9EYJ - chains B and D of the 3 polymer chains in the assembly; structure by electron microscopy, 2.97 A resolution.

== Chain B ==
Protein: SMODS-associated and fused to various effectors domain-containing protein
Organism: Candidatus Cloacimonas acidaminovorans
UniProtKB: B0VHB4 (B0VHB4_CLOAI); residues 2-506 here = UniProt positions 2-506
Sequence (549 residues; row label = number of the first residue in the row; numbers below 1 keep their minus sign (Met-42 is residue -42)):
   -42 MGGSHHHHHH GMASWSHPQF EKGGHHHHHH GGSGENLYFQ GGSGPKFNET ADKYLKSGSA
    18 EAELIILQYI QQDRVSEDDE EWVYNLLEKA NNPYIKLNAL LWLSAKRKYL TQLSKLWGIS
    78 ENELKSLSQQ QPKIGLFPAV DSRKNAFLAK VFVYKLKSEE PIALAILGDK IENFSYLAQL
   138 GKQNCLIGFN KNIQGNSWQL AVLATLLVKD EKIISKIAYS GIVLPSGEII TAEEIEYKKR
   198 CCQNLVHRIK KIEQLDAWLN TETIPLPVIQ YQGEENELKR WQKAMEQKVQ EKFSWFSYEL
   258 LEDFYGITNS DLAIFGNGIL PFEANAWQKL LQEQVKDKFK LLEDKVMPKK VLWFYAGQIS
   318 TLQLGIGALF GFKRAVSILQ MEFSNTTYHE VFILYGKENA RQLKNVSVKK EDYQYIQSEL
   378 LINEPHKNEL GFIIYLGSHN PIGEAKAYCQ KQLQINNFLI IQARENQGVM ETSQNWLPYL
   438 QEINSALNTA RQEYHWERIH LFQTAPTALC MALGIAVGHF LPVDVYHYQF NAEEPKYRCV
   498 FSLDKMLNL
Disordered / not traced: -42 to 201, 230-232, 274-278, 338-343, 354-355, 423-425, 487-495
Construct notes: initiating methionine (-42); expression tag (-41 to 1)
From the paper describing this entry:
  - binding site for cA4 (chain D): Lys330, Arg358, Ser395, His396, His476
  - catalytic residues: His396
  - mutagenesis - S395A: decreased catalytic activity on cA4
  - mutagenesis - S154A: abolished catalytic activity
  - mutagenesis - H396A: abolished catalytic activity on A4p
  - mutagenesis - R358E/K361E: abolished binding to CCaCalpT-CalpS
  - mutagenesis - R358E/K361E (>100-fold): decreased catalytic activity

== Chain D ==
Molecule: cA4
Sequence (4 nucleotides; each row starts with the number of its first residue):
     1 AAAA

== Chain B / chain D interface ==
Contacting residue pairs - 12 pairs, chain B then chain D:
  Phe329(B) - A3(D)  phosphate contact
  Phe329(B) - A4(D)  phosphate contact
  Lys330(B) - A3(D)  salt bridge to the phosphate
  Arg358(B) - A4(D)  hydrogen bond to the sugar
  Lys361(B) - A1(D)  salt bridge to the phosphate
  Lys361(B) - A4(D)  sugar contact
  Arg448(B) - A1(D)  hydrogen bond to the base
  His476(B) - A2(D)  hydrogen bond to the sugar
  His476(B) - A3(D)  phosphate contact
  Phe477(B) - A1(D)  phosphate contact
  Phe477(B) - A2(D)  sugar contact
  Phe477(B) - A3(D)  phosphate contact
Other interface residues (no listed pair), chain B (8 interface residues in all): Leu478

== Summary ==
8 residues of chain B face 4 of chain D across their interface, with 3 hydrogen bonds and 2 salt bridges.
Among the polar pairs are Arg448(B)-A1(D), Arg358(B)-A4(D) and His476(B)-A2(D). The paper reports the
catalytic residue His396(B); S395A of chain B reduces catalytic activity on cA4; 4 substitutions were tested
in all.
Chain B is SMODS-associated and fused to various effectors domain-containing protein (Candidatus Cloacimonas
acidaminovorans) and chain D is cA4; the structure, Cryo-EM structure of SAVED-Lon protease CCaCalpL filament
bound to cA4, was determined by electron microscopy, deposited together with 9EYI.
